PDB entry 3AI1 | X-ray diffraction, 2.38 A resolution | chains A and B

[Chain A (and B)]
Name: NADPH-sorbose reductase
Organism: Gluconobacter frateurii
Notes: EC 1.1.1.289; chain B of this document is another copy of the same molecule, construct and numbering; everything in this record applies to it too
Reference sequence: A4PB64 (A4PB64_9PROT); numbering as in UniProt (aligned over 1-263)
Amino-acid sequence (263 residues; numbered 1 to 263; the number before each row is that of its first residue):
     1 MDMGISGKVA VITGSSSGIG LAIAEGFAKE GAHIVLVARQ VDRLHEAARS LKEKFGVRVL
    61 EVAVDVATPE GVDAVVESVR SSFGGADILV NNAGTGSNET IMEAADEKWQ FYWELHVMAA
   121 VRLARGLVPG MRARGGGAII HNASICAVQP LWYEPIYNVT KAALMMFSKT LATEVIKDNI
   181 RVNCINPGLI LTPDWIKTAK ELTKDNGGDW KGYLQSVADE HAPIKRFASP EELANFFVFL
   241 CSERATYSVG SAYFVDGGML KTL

[Interface between chain A and chain B]
Pairs across the interface (70; chain A residue first):
  Met-1(A) / Met-1(B)  hydrogen bond (backbone-backbone)
  Met-1(A) / Glu-30(B)  hydrogen bond (backbone-side chain)
  Met-1(A) / Asn-235(B)
  Met-1(A) / Val-238(B)  hydrophobic
  Met-3(A) / Met-1(B)  hydrophobic
  Glu-30(A) / Met-1(B)  hydrogen bond (side chain-backbone)
  Met-165(A) / Leu-263(B)
  Met-166(A) / Leu-263(B)  hydrophobic
  Lys-169(A) / Leu-260(B)  hydrogen bond (side chain-backbone)
  Lys-169(A) / Lys-261(B)
  Lys-169(A) / Thr-262(B)
  Lys-169(A) / Leu-263(B)
  Ile-176(A) / Pro-223(B)
  Ile-176(A) / Ile-224(B)  hydrophobic
  Leu-189(A) / Tyr-247(B)  hydrogen bond (backbone-side chain)
  Pro-223(A) / Ile-176(B)
  Ile-224(A) / Thr-246(B)
  Ile-224(A) / Tyr-247(B)  hydrophobic
  Ile-224(A) / Val-249(B)  hydrophobic
  Arg-226(A) / Thr-246(B)
  Arg-226(A) / Tyr-247(B)  hydrogen bond (backbone-side chain)
  Phe-227(A) / Tyr-247(B)
  Ala-228(A) / Tyr-247(B)
  Glu-232(A) / Thr-246(B)  hydrogen bond
  Glu-232(A) / Tyr-247(B)
  Asn-235(A) / Phe-239(B)
  Asn-235(A) / Arg-244(B)  hydrogen bond (side chain-backbone)
  Phe-236(A) / Phe-239(B)  hydrophobic
  Phe-236(A) / Leu-240(B)  hydrophobic
  Phe-236(A) / Ser-248(B)
  Phe-236(A) / Tyr-253(B)  hydrophobic
  Phe-239(A) / Asn-235(B)
  Phe-239(A) / Phe-236(B)  hydrophobic
  Phe-239(A) / Phe-239(B)  hydrophobic
  Leu-240(A) / Phe-236(B)  hydrophobic
  Arg-244(A) / Asn-235(B)  hydrogen bond (backbone-side chain)
  Thr-246(A) / Ile-224(B)
  Thr-246(A) / Arg-226(B)
  Thr-246(A) / Glu-232(B)  hydrogen bond
  Tyr-247(A) / Leu-189(B)  hydrogen bond (side chain-backbone)
  Tyr-247(A) / Ile-224(B)  hydrophobic
  Tyr-247(A) / Arg-226(B)  hydrogen bond (side chain-backbone)
  Tyr-247(A) / Phe-227(B)
  Tyr-247(A) / Ala-228(B)  hydrophobic
  Tyr-247(A) / Glu-232(B)
  Tyr-247(A) / Val-255(B)
  Tyr-247(A) / Asp-256(B)
  Tyr-247(A) / Gly-257(B)  hydrogen bond (backbone-backbone)
  Ser-248(A) / Phe-236(B)
  Val-249(A) / Asp-256(B)
  Val-249(A) / Gly-257(B)
  Val-249(A) / Gly-258(B)  hydrogen bond (backbone-backbone)
  Ser-251(A) / Phe-254(B)  hydrogen bond (side chain-backbone)
  Ser-251(A) / Asp-256(B)
  Tyr-253(A) / Phe-236(B)  hydrophobic
  Tyr-253(A) / Tyr-253(B)  hydrophobic
  Tyr-253(A) / Phe-254(B)  hydrogen bond (side chain-backbone)
  Phe-254(A) / Ser-251(B)  hydrogen bond (backbone-side chain)
  Phe-254(A) / Tyr-253(B)  hydrogen bond (backbone-side chain)
  Val-255(A) / Tyr-247(B)
  Asp-256(A) / Tyr-247(B)
  Asp-256(A) / Val-249(B)
  Asp-256(A) / Ser-251(B)
  Gly-257(A) / Tyr-247(B)  hydrogen bond (backbone-backbone)
  Gly-257(A) / Val-249(B)
  Gly-258(A) / Val-249(B)  hydrogen bond (backbone-backbone)
  Leu-260(A) / Lys-169(B)  hydrogen bond (backbone-side chain)
  Thr-262(A) / Lys-169(B)
  Leu-263(A) / Met-165(B)
  Leu-263(A) / Met-166(B)  hydrophobic
Other interface residues (no listed pair), chain A (35 interface residues in all): Ala-222, Lys-261
Other interface residues (no listed pair), chain B (37 interface residues in all): Met-3, Ala-222, Ala-252

[In short]
The interface between chain A and chain B involves 35 residues on one side and 37 on the other, with 21
hydrogen bonds. Among the polar pairs are Met-1(A)/Glu-30(B), Lys-169(A)/Leu-260(B) and Leu-189(A)/Tyr-247(B).
Both chains are NADPH-sorbose reductase (Gluconobacter frateurii). Entry 3AI1 (The crystal structure of
L-sorbose reductase from Gluconobacter frateurii complexed with NADPH and L-sorbose reveals the ...) was
determined by X-ray diffraction together with 3AI2 and 3AI3 from the same study.
